PDB entry 1OT7 | X-ray diffraction, 2.90 A resolution | chains A and C

== Chain A ==
Protein: Bile Acid Receptor
Organism: Rattus norvegicus
Notes: fragment: ligand binding domain
Reference sequence: Q62735 (NR1H4_RAT); numbering as in UniProt (aligned over 240-468)
Chain sequence (229 residues; numbered 240 to 468; the number before each row is that of its first residue):
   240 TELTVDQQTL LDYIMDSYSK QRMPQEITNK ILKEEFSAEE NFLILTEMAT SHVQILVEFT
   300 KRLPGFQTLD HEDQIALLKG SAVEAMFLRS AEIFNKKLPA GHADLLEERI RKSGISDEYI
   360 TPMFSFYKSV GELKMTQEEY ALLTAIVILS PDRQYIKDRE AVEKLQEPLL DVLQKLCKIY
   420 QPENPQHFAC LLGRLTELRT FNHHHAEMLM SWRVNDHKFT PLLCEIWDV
Swiss-Prot annotation at these positions:
  - binding site (3beta,7beta-dihydroxy-5beta-cholan-24-oate): Arg-328, Tyr-366
  - binding site (chenodeoxycholate): Arg-328, Tyr-358, Tyr-366, His-444
  - modified residue: Thr-439 (Phosphothreonine)
  - cross-link: Lys-272 (Glycyl lysine isopeptide (Lys-Gly) (interchain with G-Cter in SUMO1))
Ligand contacts: 6-ethyl-chenodeoxycholic acid (CHC): Met-262, Leu-284, Met-287, Ala-288, His-291, Met-325, Phe-326, Arg-328, Ser-329, Ile-332, Phe-333, Leu-345, Ile-349, Tyr-358, Ile-359, Met-362, Phe-363, Tyr-366, His-444, Trp-451, Trp-466

== Chain C ==
Protein: dodecamer peptide fragment of RPGR-interacting protein 1
Notes: fragment: grip1 nid3
Chain sequence (12 residues; each row starts with the number of its first residue):
     1 ENALLRYLLD KD

== Interface between chain A and chain C ==
Contacting residue pairs - 15 pairs, chain A then chain C:
  Glu-297(A) / Leu-8(C)
  Glu-297(A) / Asp-12(C)
  His-310(A) / Leu-9(C)
  His-310(A) / Asp-10(C)  salt bridge
  Gln-313(A) / Leu-9(C)
  Ile-314(A) / Leu-5(C)  hydrophobic
  Ile-314(A) / Leu-9(C)  hydrophobic
  Lys-318(A) / Asn-2(C)  hydrogen bond
  Pro-460(A) / Leu-4(C)
  Leu-461(A) / Leu-4(C)
  Leu-461(A) / Leu-8(C)  hydrophobic
  Glu-464(A) / Asn-2(C)  hydrogen bond
  Glu-464(A) / Ala-3(C)  hydrogen bond (side chain-backbone)
  Glu-464(A) / Leu-4(C)  hydrogen bond (side chain-backbone)
  Glu-464(A) / Leu-5(C)  hydrogen bond (side chain-backbone)
Other interface residues (no listed pair), chain A (12 interface residues in all): Gln-293, Val-296, Phe-305, Leu-317
Other interface residues (no listed pair), chain C (9 interface residues in all): Arg-6

== Overview ==
Chain A and chain C form an interface of 12 and 9 residues respectively, with 5 hydrogen bonds and 1 salt
bridge. Polar contacts include His-310(A)/Asp-10(C), Lys-318(A)/Asn-2(C) and Glu-464(A)/Asn-2(C). Chain A
binds 6-ethyl-chenodeoxycholic acid.
Here chain A is Bile Acid Receptor (Rattus norvegicus) and chain C is dodecamer peptide fragment of
RPGR-interacting protein 1. Entry 1OT7 (Structural Basis for 3-deoxy-CDCA Binding and Activation of FXR) was
determined by X-ray diffraction (same publication as 1OSV).
